6QPN - chains A and C of the 3 polymer chains in the assembly; structure by X-ray diffraction, 2.74 A resolution.

# Chain A (and C)
Protein: Fiber
From: Human adenovirus 49
Notes: chain C of this document is another copy of the same molecule, construct and numbering; everything in this record applies to it too
UniProt: Q09TX9 (Q09TX9_9ADEN); residues 385-598 here correspond to UniProt positions 172-385 (UniProt number = residue number - 213)
Sequence (226 residues; numbered 373 to 598; the number before each row is that of its first residue):
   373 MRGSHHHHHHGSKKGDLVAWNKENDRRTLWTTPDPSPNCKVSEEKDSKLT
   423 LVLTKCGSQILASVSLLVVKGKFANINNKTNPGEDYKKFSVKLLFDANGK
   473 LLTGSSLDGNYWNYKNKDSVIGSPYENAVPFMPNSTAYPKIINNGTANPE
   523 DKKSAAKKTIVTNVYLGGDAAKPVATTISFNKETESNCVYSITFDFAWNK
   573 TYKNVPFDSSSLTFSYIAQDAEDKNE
Disordered / not traced: 373-394, 594-598 (chain C: 373-394, 514-517, 595-598)
Differences from the reference sequence: initiating methionine (373); expression tag (374-384)

# How chain A and chain C interact
Pairs across the interface - 55 pairs, chain A then chain C:
  Asn396(A) - Gly429(C)
  Arg399(A) - Gly429(C)
  Thr400(A) - Ser430(C)  hydrogen bond
  Trp402(A) - Ile589(C)  hydrophobic
  Pro405(A) - Ala509(C)
  Pro405(A) - Lys529(C)  hydrogen bond (backbone-side chain)
  Pro405(A) - Ile589(C)  hydrophobic
  Asp406(A) - Thr508(C)
  Asp406(A) - Lys525(C)
  Pro407(A) - Lys529(C)
  Lys420(A) - Glu522(C)
  Lys420(A) - Lys524(C)
  Thr422(A) - Lys529(C)  hydrogen bond
  Val424(A) - Ser430(C)
  Val424(A) - Gln431(C)
  Val424(A) - Ile589(C)  hydrophobic
  Thr426(A) - Cys428(C)
  Thr426(A) - Gly429(C)
  Thr426(A) - Ser430(C)  hydrogen bond
  Thr426(A) - Gln431(C)  hydrogen bond
  Cys428(A) - Cys428(C)  disulfide
  Leu433(A) - Cys428(C)  hydrophobic
  Leu433(A) - Gln431(C)
  Ala434(A) - Gln431(C)
  Ser435(A) - Gln431(C)
  Ser435(A) - Ser587(C)
  Ser437(A) - Lys529(C)
  Leu439(A) - Ser526(C)
  Val441(A) - Pro521(C)
  Lys487(A) - Ser430(C)
  Lys487(A) - Asp592(C)  salt bridge
  Lys489(A) - Asp592(C)
  Lys489(A) - Glu594(C)  salt bridge
  Asp490(A) - Asn506(C)
  Asp490(A) - Thr508(C)
  Asp490(A) - Asp592(C)
  Tyr537(A) - Val533(C)
  Gly539(A) - Ala528(C)
  Gly540(A) - Ala528(C)
  Gly540(A) - Thr531(C)
  Gly540(A) - Val533(C)
  Ala542(A) - Val533(C)  hydrophobic
  Asp580(A) - Ser526(C)  hydrogen bond
  Asp580(A) - Ala527(C)
  Asp580(A) - Ala528(C)
  Ser581(A) - Ala528(C)
  Ser581(A) - Lys529(C)  hydrogen bond (backbone-backbone)
  Ser582(A) - Ala528(C)
  Ser582(A) - Thr531(C)
  Ser583(A) - Ala528(C)
  Ser583(A) - Lys529(C)  hydrogen bond (side chain-backbone)
  Ser583(A) - Thr531(C)  hydrogen bond (backbone-backbone)
  Ser583(A) - Ile532(C)
  Thr585(A) - Phe586(C)
  Thr585(A) - Ser587(C)  hydrogen bond
Other interface residues (no listed pair), chain A (32 interface residues in all): Pro409, Lys442
Other interface residues (no listed pair), chain C (26 interface residues in all): Leu433, Tyr510, Thr549
Cross-chain cystine bridges: Cys428(A)-Cys428(C)

# In short
Chain A and chain C form an interface of 32 and 26 residues respectively; the contacts include 1 disulfide
bond, 10 hydrogen bonds and 2 salt bridges. Among the polar pairs are Lys487(A)-Asp592(C), Lys489(A)-Glu594(C)
and Thr400(A)-Ser430(C).
Chain A and chain C are both Fiber (Human adenovirus 49); the structure, Adenovirus species D serotype 49
Fiber-Knob, was determined by X-ray diffraction (same publication as 6QPO).
